Entry 9FST (X-ray diffraction, 2.75 A resolution); this record covers chains H and Z of the 28 polymer chains in the assembly.

Chain H:
Protein: Proteasome subunit beta type-2
Source organism: Saccharomyces cerevisiae
Notes: EC 3.4.25.1
UniProtKB: P25043 (PSB2_YEAST); residues 1-232 here correspond to UniProt positions 30-261 (UniProt number = residue number + 29)
Amino-acid sequence (232 residues; row label = number of the first residue in the row):
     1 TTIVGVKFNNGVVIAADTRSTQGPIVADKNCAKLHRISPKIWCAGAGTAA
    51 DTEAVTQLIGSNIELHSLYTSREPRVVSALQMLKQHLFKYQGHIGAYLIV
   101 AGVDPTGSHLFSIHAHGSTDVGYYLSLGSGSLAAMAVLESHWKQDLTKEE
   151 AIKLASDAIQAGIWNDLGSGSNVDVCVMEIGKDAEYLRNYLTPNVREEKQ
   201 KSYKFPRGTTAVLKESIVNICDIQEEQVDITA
Disordered / not traced: 227-232
Residues lining bound ligands: epoxyketone inhibitor LU-001i (A1IF8; azanylidene-[2-[[(2S)-1-[(2S)-2-[[(2S)-1-[[(1S)-2-cyclohexyl-1-[(2R,3S,6R,7S)-3-methanoyl-2,6-dimethyl-6,7-bis(oxidanyl)-1,4-oxazepan-7-yl]ethyl]amino]-1-oxidanylidene-hexan-2-yl]carbamoyl]-4,4-bis(fluoranyl)pyrrolidin-1-yl]-1-oxidanylidene-propan-2-yl]amino]-2-oxidanylidene-ethyl]imino-azanium): His114, His116, Ser118
UniProt features mapped onto this chain:
  - active site: Thr1 (Nucleophile)

Chain Z:
Protein: Proteasome subunit beta type-6
Source organism: Saccharomyces cerevisiae
UniProtKB: P23724 (PSB6_YEAST); residues 1-222 here correspond to UniProt positions 20-241 (UniProt number = residue number + 19)
Amino-acid sequence (222 residues; numbered 1 to 222; the number before each row is that of its first residue):
     1 QFNPYGDNGGTILGIAGEDFAVLAGDTRNITDYSINSRYEPKVFDCGDNI
    51 VMSANGFAADGDALVKRFKNSVKWYHFDHNDKKLSINSAARNIQHLLYGK
   101 RFFPYYVHTIIAGLDEDGKGAVYSFDPVGSYEREQCRAGGAAASLIMPFL
   151 DNQVNFKNQYEPGTNGKVKKPLKYLSVEEVIKLVRDSFTSATERHIQVGD
   201 GLEILIVTKDGVRKEFYELKRD
Metal / ion sites: Mg2+: Thr192, Val198
Residues lining bound ligands: epoxyketone inhibitor LU-001i (A1IF8; azanylidene-[2-[[(2S)-1-[(2S)-2-[[(2S)-1-[[(1S)-2-cyclohexyl-1-[(2R,3S,6R,7S)-3-methanoyl-2,6-dimethyl-6,7-bis(oxidanyl)-1,4-oxazepan-7-yl]ethyl]amino]-1-oxidanylidene-hexan-2-yl]carbamoyl]-4,4-bis(fluoranyl)pyrrolidin-1-yl]-1-oxidanylidene-propan-2-yl]amino]-2-oxidanylidene-ethyl]imino-azanium): Arg101, Asp126, Pro127, Val128, Ser130

How chain H and chain Z interact:
Residue-residue contacts (56):
  Arg19(H) with Ile196(Z); Asp222(Z), salt bridge
  Pro24(H) with Arg194(Z); His195(Z); Ile196(Z), hydrogen bond (backbone-backbone)
  Ile25(H) with Leu145(Z), hydrophobic; Arg194(Z); His195(Z)
  Val26(H) with Glu193(Z); Arg194(Z), hydrogen bond (backbone-side chain); Ile196(Z), hydrophobic
  Ala27(H) with Arg194(Z), hydrogen bond (backbone-side chain)
  Lys29(H) with Glu193(Z), salt bridge; Arg194(Z)
  Ile163(H) with Asp222(Z)
  Trp164(H) with Ile35(Z); Arg38(Z), hydrogen bond (backbone-side chain); Arg221(Z); Asp222(Z)
  Asn165(H) with Tyr33(Z); Arg38(Z)
  Asp166(H) with Tyr33(Z); Asp222(Z)
  Leu167(H) with Arg28(Z); Ile30(Z), hydrophobic; Asp32(Z); Tyr33(Z), hydrogen bond (backbone-backbone); Ile35(Z), hydrophobic; Ile196(Z)
  Gly168(H) with Tyr33(Z)
  Ser169(H) with Asp222(Z)
  Gly170(H) with Asp222(Z)
  Ser171(H) with Asp222(Z), hydrogen bond (backbone-side chain)
  Asn194(H) with Lys220(Z), hydrogen bond (backbone-side chain); Asp222(Z)
  Arg196(H) with Glu193(Z); Lys220(Z)
  Glu197(H) with Arg185(Z), salt bridge
  Lys199(H) with Asp186(Z); Ser190(Z), hydrogen bond
  Gln200(H) with Lys182(Z); Arg185(Z), hydrogen bond; Asp186(Z), hydrogen bond (backbone-side chain)
  Lys201(H) with Glu179(Z), salt bridge; Asp186(Z), hydrogen bond (backbone-side chain)
  Tyr203(H) with Phe149(Z); Gln153(Z); Leu183(Z); Asp186(Z), hydrogen bond
  Phe205(H) with Asn152(Z); Gln153(Z); Gln159(Z)
  Arg207(H) with Pro162(Z)
  Gly208(H) with Pro162(Z)
  Thr209(H) with Gln159(Z); Tyr160(Z), hydrogen bond (backbone-backbone)
Also at the interface, not in a pair above, chain H (33 interface residues in all): Thr21, Gly23, Asp28, Val195, Pro206, Ala211, Val212
Also at the interface, not in a pair above, chain Z (32 interface residues in all): Ser34, Asn158, Asn165, Gly166, Thr189, Glu218

In short:
Chain H and chain Z form an interface of 33 and 32 residues respectively; the contacts include 13 hydrogen
bonds and 4 salt bridges. Polar contacts include Arg19(H)-Asp222(Z), Lys29(H)-Glu193(Z) and
Glu197(H)-Arg185(Z). Ligands of chain H: epoxyketone inhibitor LU-001i. Ligands of chain Z: epoxyketone
inhibitor LU-001i.
Here chain H is Proteasome subunit beta type-2 and chain Z is Proteasome subunit beta type-6, both from
Saccharomyces cerevisiae. Entry 9FST (Yeast 20S proteasome with human beta1i (1-51) in complex with
epoxyketone inhibitor LU-001i) was determined by X-ray diffraction, deposited together with 9FRW, 9FSU, 9FSV,
9FT0 and 9FT1.
